Entry 8SR2 (electron microscopy, 2.36 A resolution); this record covers chains B and K of the 9 polymer chains in the assembly.

Chain B:
Molecule: Particulate methane monooxygenase beta subunit
From: Methylococcus capsulatus str. Bath
Notes: EC 1.14.18.3
Reference sequence: Q607G3 (PMOA_METCA); residue numbers follow UniProt; this construct covers 1-247
Chain sequence (247 residues; numbered 1 to 247; the number before each row is that of its first residue):
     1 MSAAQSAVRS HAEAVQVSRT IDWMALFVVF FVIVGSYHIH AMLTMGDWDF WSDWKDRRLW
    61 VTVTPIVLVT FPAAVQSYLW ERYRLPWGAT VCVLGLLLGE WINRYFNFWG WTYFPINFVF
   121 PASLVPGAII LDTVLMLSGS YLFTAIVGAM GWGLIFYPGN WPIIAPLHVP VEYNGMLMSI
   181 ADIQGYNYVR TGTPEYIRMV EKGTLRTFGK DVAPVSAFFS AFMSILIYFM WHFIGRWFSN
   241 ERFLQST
Not modelled in the structure: 1-6
Residues lining bound ligands:
  - 1,2-didecanoyl-sn-glycero-3-phosphocholine (P1O), molecule 1: Ser138, Gly139, Ser140, Phe143
  - 1,2-didecanoyl-sn-glycero-3-phosphocholine (P1O), molecule 2: Ser140, Leu142, Phe143, Ile146
  - 1,2-didecanoyl-sn-glycero-3-phosphocholine (P1O), molecule 3: Tyr141, Leu142, Phe229, His232, Phe233, Arg236
  - 1,2-didecanoyl-sn-glycero-3-phosphocholine (P1O), molecule 4: Trp237, Arg242, Phe243, Leu244, Ser246, Thr247
  - diundecyl phosphatidyl choline (PLC), molecule 1: Thr44, Val63, Val67, Met199, Met223
  - diundecyl phosphatidyl choline (PLC), molecule 2: Arg57, Ile130, Gly151, Leu154, Ile155, Tyr157, Pro158, Trp161, Ala213, Pro214, Ala217, Phe218
  - diundecyl phosphatidyl choline (PLC), molecule 3: Leu59, Thr62, Val63, Ile66, Val67, Met199, Thr204, Phe219, Met223, Ile227
  - diundecyl phosphatidyl choline (PLC), molecule 4: Gly209, Lys210, Asp211, Pro214, Val215, Phe218

Chain K:
Molecule: Ammonia monooxygenase/methane monooxygenase, subunit C family protein
From: Methylococcus capsulatus str. Bath
Notes: EC 1.14.13.25
Reference sequence: Q603F1 (Q603F1_METCA); residues 30-289 here correspond to UniProt positions 1-260 (UniProt number = residue number - 29)
Chain sequence (260 residues; row label = number of the first residue in the row):
    30 MAATTIGGAA AAEAPLLDKK WLTFALAIYT VFYLWVRWYE GVYGWSAGLD SFAPEFETYW
    90 MNFLYTEIVL EIVTASILWG YLWKTRDRNL AALTPREELR RNFTHLVWLV AYAWAIYWGA
   150 SYFTEQDGTW HQTIVRDTDF TPSHIIEFYL SYPIYIITGF AAFIYAKTRL PFFAKGISLP
   210 YLVLVVGPFM ILPNVGLNEW GHTFWFMEEL FVAPLHYGFV IFGWLALAVM GTLTQTFYSF
   270 AQGGLGQSLC EAVDEGLIAK
Not modelled in the structure: 30-44, 281-289
Metal / ion sites: Cu ion: Asp156, His160, His173
Residues lining bound ligands:
  - 1,2-dihexanoyl-sn-glycero-3-phosphocholine (HXG), molecule 1: Leu63, Arg66, Trp67, Trp143, Tyr146, Trp147, Tyr151
  - 1,2-dihexanoyl-sn-glycero-3-phosphocholine (HXG), molecule 2: Trp234, Phe235, Met236, Glu237, Pro243, Tyr246
  - 1,2-didecanoyl-sn-glycero-3-phosphocholine (P1O), molecule 1: Lys48, Trp50, Phe53, Ala54, Ile57, Tyr58, Leu107, Tyr110, Leu111, Arg130, Thr133, Val136, Trp137, Ala140, Ile186, Thr187, Tyr194, Arg198
  - 1,2-didecanoyl-sn-glycero-3-phosphocholine (P1O), molecule 2: Ser105, Trp108, Gly109, Trp112, Phe189, Phe192, Ile193, Lys196, Ile206, Leu211, Phe218
  - 1,2-didecanoyl-sn-glycero-3-phosphocholine (P1O), molecule 3: Leu208, Leu211, Val212, Val215, Leu254
  - diundecyl phosphatidyl choline (PLC), molecule 1: Val60, Phe61, Trp64, Trp67, Tyr68, Tyr72, Thr87, Tyr88, Phe92, Thr95, Glu96, Leu99, Glu100, Thr103, Leu179, Ile183, Ile186
  - diundecyl phosphatidyl choline (PLC), molecule 2: Ser80, Phe81, Phe85, Met90, Leu93, Tyr94, Ile97, Val98, Ile101, Asp168, Phe169, Tyr178, Leu221, Pro222, Val224, Gly225, Glu228
  - diundecyl phosphatidyl choline (PLC), molecule 3: Ile97, Ile101, Tyr178, Pro182, Leu221
  - diundecyl phosphatidyl choline (PLC), molecule 4: Leu226, Trp229, Phe233, Trp234, Phe235, Met236
  - diundecyl phosphatidyl choline (PLC), molecule 5: Leu239, Val241, Tyr246, Val249, Trp253

Interface between chain B and chain K:
Residue-residue contacts (36; chain B residue first):
  Arg58(B) - Trp229(K)
  Arg58(B) - Thr232(K)  hydrogen bond
  Arg58(B) - Phe233(K)
  Thr62(B) - Trp229(K)  hydrogen bond
  Leu142(B) - Leu211(K)  hydrophobic
  Ile146(B) - Val215(K)  hydrophobic
  Ile146(B) - Phe218(K)  hydrophobic
  Thr204(B) - Thr232(K)  hydrogen bond (side chain-backbone)
  Thr204(B) - Met236(K)  hydrogen bond
  Arg206(B) - Arg165(K)
  Arg206(B) - His231(K)
  Arg206(B) - Thr232(K)
  Arg206(B) - Met236(K)
  Arg206(B) - Glu237(K)  hydrogen bond (side chain-backbone)
  Arg206(B) - Glu238(K)  salt bridge
  Thr207(B) - Thr232(K)  hydrogen bond (side chain-backbone)
  Phe208(B) - Arg165(K)
  Phe208(B) - Asp166(K)
  Phe208(B) - Thr167(K)
  Asp211(B) - Asp168(K)
  Asp211(B) - Thr232(K)
  Val215(B) - Glu228(K)
  Val215(B) - Trp229(K)
  Val215(B) - Thr232(K)
  Ser216(B) - Trp229(K)
  Phe219(B) - Gly225(K)
  Phe219(B) - Leu226(K)  hydrophobic
  Phe219(B) - Trp229(K)  hydrophobic
  Phe222(B) - Met219(K)  hydrophobic
  Phe222(B) - Pro222(K)
  Phe222(B) - Asn223(K)
  Phe222(B) - Leu226(K)  hydrophobic
  Phe222(B) - Phe251(K)  hydrophobic
  Ile225(B) - Met219(K)  hydrophobic
  Leu226(B) - Met219(K)  hydrophobic
  Leu226(B) - Phe251(K)  hydrophobic
Also at the interface, not in a pair above, chain B (19 interface residues in all): Leu59, Met150, Leu205, Phe218
Also at the interface, not in a pair above, chain K (22 interface residues in all): Phe235

Overview:
19 residues of chain B and 22 residues of chain K are in contact; the contacts include 6 hydrogen bonds and 1
salt bridge. Polar contacts include Arg206(B)-Glu238(K), Arg58(B)-Thr232(K) and Thr62(B)-Trp229(K).
Here chain B is Particulate methane monooxygenase beta subunit and chain K is Ammonia monooxygenase/methane
monooxygenase, subunit C family protein, both from Methylococcus capsulatus str. Bath. Entry 8SR2 (particulate
methane monooxygenase incubated with 4,4,4-trifluorobutanol) was determined by electron microscopy (same
publication as 8SR5, 8SQW, 8SR1, 8SR4 and 8OYI).
